7PEX - chains d and I of the 11 polymer chains in the assembly; structure by electron microscopy, 5.10 A resolution (low resolution: residue-level contacts below are approximate; hydrogen-bond / salt-bridge calls are withheld).

[Chain d]
Name: Histone H2B type 1-K
Organism: Homo sapiens
UniProt: O60814 (H2B1K_HUMAN); residues 0-125 here correspond to UniProt positions 1-126 (UniProt number = residue number + 1)
Chain sequence (126 residues; each row starts with the number of its first residue; numbering starts at 0):
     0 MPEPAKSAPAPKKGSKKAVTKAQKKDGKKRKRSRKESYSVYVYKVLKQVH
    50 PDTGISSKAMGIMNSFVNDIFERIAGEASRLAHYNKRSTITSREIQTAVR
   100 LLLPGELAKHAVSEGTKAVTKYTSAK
Not modelled in the structure: 0-29, 125
UniProt features mapped onto this chain:
  - modified residue: Pro1 (N-acetylproline), Glu2 (ADP-ribosyl glutamic acid), Lys5 (N6-(2-hydroxyisobutyryl)lysine), Ser6 (ADP-ribosylserine), Lys11 (N6-(beta-hydroxybutyryl)lysine), Lys12 (N6-(2-hydroxyisobutyryl)lysine), Ser14 (Phosphoserine), Lys15 (N6-acetyllysine), Lys16 (N6-(beta-hydroxybutyryl)lysine), Lys20 (N6-(2-hydroxyisobutyryl)lysine), Lys23 (N6-(2-hydroxyisobutyryl)lysine), Lys24 (N6-(2-hydroxyisobutyryl)lysine), Lys34 (N6-(2-hydroxyisobutyryl)lysine), Glu35 (PolyADP-ribosyl glutamic acid), Ser36 (Phosphoserine), Lys43 (N6-(2-hydroxyisobutyryl)lysine), Lys46 (N6-(2-hydroxyisobutyryl)lysine), Lys57 (N6,N6-dimethyllysine), Arg79 (Dimethylated arginine), Lys85 (N6,N6,N6-trimethyllysine) and 6 more in UniProt
  - glycosylation: Ser112 (O-linked (GlcNAc) serine)
  - cross-link (Glycyl lysine isopeptide (Lys-Gly)): Lys5 (interchain with G-Cter in SUMO2), Lys20 (interchain with G-Cter in SUMO2), Lys34 (interchain with G-Cter in ubiquitin), Lys120 (interchain with G-Cter in ubiquitin)

[Chain I]
Molecule: 177-nt DNA strand
Organism: synthetic construct
Sequence (177 nucleotides; row label = number of the first residue in the row):
   175 GAGCATCCGGATCCCCTGGAGAATCCCGGTGCCGAGGCCGCTCAATTGGT
   225 CGTAGACAGCTCTAGCACCGCTTAAACGCACGTACGCGCTGTCCCCCGCG
   275 TTTTAACCGCCAAGGGGATTACTCCCTAGTCTCCAGGCACGTGTCACATA
   325 TATACATCCTGTTCCAGTGCCGGACCC

[Chain d / chain I interface]
Pairs across the interface (14):
  Lys30(d) with DC215(I); DT216(I)
  Ser32(d) with DT293(I)
  Arg33(d) with DC217(I); DA218(I)
  Tyr42(d) with DG210(I); DG211(I)
  Ser55(d) with DA209(I)
  Ser56(d) with DA209(I)
  Arg86(d) with DG229(I); DA230(I)
  Ser87(d) with DG229(I)
  Thr88(d) with DG229(I)
  Arg92(d) with DA230(I)
Also at the interface, not in a pair above, chain d (16 interface residues in all): Arg31, Glu35, Lys46, Gly53, Ile54, Lys85
Also at the interface, not in a pair above, chain I (11 interface residues in all): DT294

[Summary]
The interface between chain d and chain I involves 16 residues on one side and 11 on the other.
Chain d is Histone H2B type 1-K (Homo sapiens) and chain I is a 177-nt DNA strand (synthetic construct); the
structure, Nucleosome 2 of the 4x177 nucleosome array containing H1, was determined by electron microscopy
together with 7PET, 7PEU, 7PEV, 7PEW, 7PEY, 7PEZ and 16 further entries from the same study.
